PDB entry 1B7T | X-ray diffraction, 2.50 A resolution | chains Y and Z of the 3 polymer chains in the assembly

Chain Y:
Name: Myosin regulatory light chain
From: Argopecten irradians
Notes: fragment: papain digested, subfragment 1 (s1)
Reference sequence: P13543 (MLR_AEQIR); residues 1-156 here correspond to UniProt positions 2-157 (UniProt number = residue number + 1)
Chain sequence (156 residues; numbered 1 to 156; the number before each row is that of its first residue):
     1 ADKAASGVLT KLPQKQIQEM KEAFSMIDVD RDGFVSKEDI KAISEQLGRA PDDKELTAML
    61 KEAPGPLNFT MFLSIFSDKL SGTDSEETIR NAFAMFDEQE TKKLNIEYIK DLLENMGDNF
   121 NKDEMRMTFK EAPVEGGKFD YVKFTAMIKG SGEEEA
Unresolved in the structure: 1-12, 151-156
UniProt features mapped onto this chain:
  - binding site (Ca(2+)): Asp28, Asp30, Asp32, Asp39
Metal / ion sites: Mg2+: Asp28, Asp30, Asp32, Phe34, Asp39

Chain Z:
Name: Myosin essential light chain
From: Argopecten irradians
Notes: fragment: papain digested, subfragment 1 (s1)
Reference sequence: P07291 (MLE_AEQIR); residues 1-156 here correspond to UniProt positions 2-157 (UniProt number = residue number + 1)
Chain sequence (156 residues; each row starts with the number of its first residue):
     1 PKLSQDEIDD LKDVFELFDF WDGRDGAVDA FKLGDVCRCL GINPRNEDVF AVGGTHKMGE
    61 KSLPFEEFLP AYEGLMDCEQ GTFADYMEAF KTFDREGQGF ISGAELRHVL TALGERLSDE
   121 DVDEIIKLTD LQEDLEGNVK YEDFVKKVMA GPYPDK
Unresolved in the structure: 1, 155-156
Metal / ion sites: Ca2+: Asp19, Asp22, Gly23, Asp25, Ala27

Chain Y / chain Z interface:
Contacting residue pairs (9; chain Y residue first):
  Phe96(Y) - Trp21(Z)  hydrophobic
  Leu112(Y) - Trp21(Z)  hydrophobic
  Asn115(Y) - Gly23(Z)
  Met116(Y) - Trp21(Z)
  Gly117(Y) - Phe20(Z)  hydrogen bond (backbone-backbone)
  Gly117(Y) - Gly23(Z)
  Gly117(Y) - Arg24(Z)  hydrogen bond (backbone-backbone)
  Asp118(Y) - Arg24(Z)  salt bridge
  Asn119(Y) - Gly23(Z)
Other interface residues (no listed pair), chain Z (5 interface residues in all): Asp22

Summary:
7 residues of chain Y and 5 residues of chain Z are in contact; the contacts include 2 hydrogen bonds and 1
salt bridge. Polar pairs include Asp118(Y)-Arg24(Z), Gly117(Y)-Phe20(Z) and Gly117(Y)-Arg24(Z). Curated
annotation (UniProt) lists 4 Ca2+-binding residues on chain Y.
Chain Y is Myosin regulatory light chain and chain Z is Myosin essential light chain, both from Argopecten
irradians; the structure, Myosin digested by papain, was determined by X-ray diffraction.
